Entry 2WRG (X-ray diffraction, 3.00 A resolution); this record covers chains J and K of the 6 polymer chains in the assembly.

Chain J:
Protein: Hemagglutinin HA1 chain
Source organism: Influenza A virus (A/BREVIG MISSION/1/1918(H1N1))
UniProtKB: Q9WFX3 (HEMA_I18A0); the construct lacks a stretch of the UniProt sequence and is renumbered around it, so the offset changes along the chain: 5-42 = UniProt 18-55; 44-49 = UniProt 56-61; 50-132 = UniProt 63-145; 133-329 = UniProt 147-343
Sequence (326 residues; numbered 5 to 329 plus 2 insertion-coded residues; 1 number in that range is skipped by the numbering (no residue carries it; nothing is unmodelled there); the number before each row is that of its first residue):
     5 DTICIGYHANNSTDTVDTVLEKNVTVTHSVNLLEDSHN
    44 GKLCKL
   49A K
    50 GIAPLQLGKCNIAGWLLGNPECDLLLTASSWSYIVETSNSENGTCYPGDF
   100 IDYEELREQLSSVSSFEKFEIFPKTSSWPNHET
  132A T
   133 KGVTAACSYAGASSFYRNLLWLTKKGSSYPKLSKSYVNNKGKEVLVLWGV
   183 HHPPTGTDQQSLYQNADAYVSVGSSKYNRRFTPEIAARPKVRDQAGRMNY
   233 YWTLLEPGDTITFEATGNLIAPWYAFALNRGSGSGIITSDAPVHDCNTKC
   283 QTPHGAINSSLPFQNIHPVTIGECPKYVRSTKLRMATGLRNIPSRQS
Unresolved in the structure: 329
Cystine bridges: Cys-47/Cys-278, Cys-59/Cys-71, Cys-94/Cys-139, Cys-282/Cys-306
Sequence notes: conflict Arg-327 (Ile341 in Q9WFX3)
Curated features (UniProtKB/Swiss-Prot):
  - glycosylation (N-linked (GlcNAc...) asparagine): Asn-14, Asn-15, Asn-27, Asn-91, Asn-290

Chain K:
Protein: Hemagglutinin HA2 chain
Source organism: Influenza A virus (A/BREVIG MISSION/1/1918(H1N1))
UniProtKB: Q9WFX3 (HEMA_I18A0); residues 501-722 here correspond to UniProt positions 345-566 (UniProt number = residue number - 156)
Sequence (222 residues; row label = number of the first residue in the row):
   501 GLFGAIAGFIEGGWTGMIDGWYGYHHQNEQGSGYAADQKSTQNAIDGITN
   551 KVNSVIEKMNTQFTAVGKEFNNLERRIENLNKKVDDGFLDIWTYNAELLV
   601 LLENERTLDFHDSNVRNLYEKVKSQLKNNAKEIGNGCFEFYHKCDDACME
   651 SVRNGTYDYPKYSEESKLNREEIDGVKLESMGVYQILAIYSTVASSLVLL
   701 VSLGAISFWMCSNGSLQCRICI
Unresolved in the structure: 662-722
Cystine bridges: Cys-644/Cys-648
Curated features (UniProtKB/Swiss-Prot):
  - lipidation (S-palmitoyl cysteine): Cys-711, Cys-718, Cys-721
  - glycosylation: Asn-654 (N-linked (GlcNAc...) asparagine)

Interface between chain J and chain K:
Contacting residue pairs - 125 pairs, chain J then chain K:
  Asp-5(J) / Gln-527(K)
  Asp-5(J) / Asn-528(K)
  Asp-5(J) / Glu-529(K)  hydrogen bond (side chain-backbone)
  Asp-5(J) / Glu-639(K)
  Asp-5(J) / Phe-640(K)  hydrogen bond (backbone-backbone)
  Asp-5(J) / Lys-643(K)
  Asp-5(J) / Cys-644(K)
  Thr-6(J) / His-526(K)
  Thr-6(J) / Gln-527(K)  hydrogen bond (backbone-backbone)
  Thr-6(J) / Phe-638(K)  hydrogen bond (side chain-backbone)
  Thr-6(J) / Phe-640(K)
  Ile-7(J) / Tyr-524(K)  hydrophobic
  Ile-7(J) / Gly-636(K)
  Ile-7(J) / Cys-637(K)
  Ile-7(J) / Phe-638(K)  hydrogen bond (backbone-backbone)
  Ile-7(J) / Phe-640(K)  hydrophobic
  Cys-8(J) / Trp-514(K)
  Cys-8(J) / Gly-523(K)
  Cys-8(J) / Tyr-524(K)
  Cys-8(J) / His-525(K)  hydrogen bond (backbone-backbone)
  Cys-8(J) / Gly-636(K)
  Cys-8(J) / Cys-637(K)  disulfide
  Ile-9(J) / Ile-510(K)
  Ile-9(J) / Trp-514(K)
  Ile-9(J) / Gly-523(K)
  Ile-9(J) / Val-615(K)
  Ile-9(J) / Tyr-619(K)  hydrophobic
  Ile-9(J) / Val-622(K)  hydrophobic
  Ile-9(J) / Asn-635(K)
  Ile-9(J) / Gly-636(K)  hydrogen bond (backbone-backbone)
  Ile-9(J) / Phe-638(K)  hydrophobic
  Gly-10(J) / Trp-514(K)
  Gly-10(J) / Tyr-522(K)
  Gly-10(J) / Gly-523(K)  hydrogen bond (backbone-backbone)
  Tyr-11(J) / Ile-506(K)  hydrophobic
  Tyr-11(J) / Ala-507(K)  hydrogen bond (side chain-backbone)
  Tyr-11(J) / Ile-510(K)  hydrogen bond (side chain-backbone)
  Tyr-11(J) / Glu-511(K)
  Tyr-11(J) / Gly-512(K)  hydrogen bond (side chain-backbone)
  Tyr-11(J) / Gly-513(K)
  Tyr-11(J) / Trp-514(K)  hydrogen bond (backbone-backbone)
  Tyr-11(J) / Met-517(K)
  Tyr-11(J) / Trp-521(K)
  Tyr-11(J) / Val-615(K)  hydrophobic
  His-12(J) / Trp-514(K)
  His-12(J) / Met-517(K)  hydrogen bond (side chain-backbone)
  His-12(J) / Gly-520(K)  hydrogen bond (side chain-backbone)
  His-12(J) / Trp-521(K)  hydrogen bond (backbone-backbone)
  Ala-13(J) / Gly-513(K)
  Ala-13(J) / Trp-514(K)  hydrogen bond (backbone-backbone)
  Ala-13(J) / Thr-515(K)
  Asn-14(J) / Thr-515(K)
  Val-20(J) / Asn-604(K)
  Asp-21(J) / Leu-601(K)
  Asp-21(J) / Asn-604(K)  hydrogen bond (backbone-side chain)
  Thr-22(J) / Leu-601(K)
  Thr-22(J) / Glu-605(K)  hydrogen bond
  Thr-22(J) / Leu-608(K)
  Val-23(J) / Leu-601(K)  hydrogen bond (backbone-backbone)
  Val-23(J) / Glu-605(K)
  Leu-24(J) / Glu-605(K)  hydrogen bond (backbone-side chain)
  Val-30(J) / Leu-608(K)  hydrophobic
  Thr-31(J) / Trp-521(K)
  His-32(J) / Trp-521(K)  hydrogen bond
  Leu-36(J) / Val-555(K)  hydrophobic
  Leu-36(J) / Ile-556(K)  hydrophobic
  Glu-103(J) / Glu-569(K)
  Glu-103(J) / Asn-571(K)
  Arg-106(J) / Glu-569(K)  salt bridge
  Glu-107(J) / Lys-568(K)  salt bridge
  Gly-265(J) / Thr-564(K)
  Ser-266(J) / Val-566(K)
  Gly-267(J) / Val-566(K)
  Ile-268(J) / Glu-569(K)
  Ser-292(J) / Ile-556(K)
  Pro-294(J) / Ile-556(K)
  Pro-294(J) / Met-559(K)  hydrophobic
  Phe-295(J) / Trp-592(K)  hydrophobic
  Phe-295(J) / Ala-596(K)  hydrophobic
  Val-301(J) / Val-566(K)  hydrophobic
  Thr-302(J) / Gln-562(K)
  Thr-302(J) / Ala-565(K)
  Thr-302(J) / Val-566(K)
  Ile-303(J) / Ala-565(K)
  Ile-303(J) / Val-566(K)  hydrophobic
  Gly-304(J) / Gln-562(K)
  Gly-304(J) / Thr-564(K)  hydrogen bond (backbone-backbone)
  Glu-305(J) / Gln-562(K)
  Glu-305(J) / Thr-564(K)
  Cys-306(J) / Gln-562(K)
  Lys-308(J) / Met-559(K)
  Lys-308(J) / Gln-562(K)  hydrogen bond
  Lys-308(J) / Trp-592(K)
  Tyr-309(J) / Leu-589(K)  hydrophobic
  Tyr-309(J) / Trp-592(K)
  Val-310(J) / Trp-592(K)
  Val-310(J) / Thr-593(K)
  Arg-311(J) / Leu-589(K)
  Arg-311(J) / Thr-593(K)  hydrogen bond (backbone-side chain)
  Ser-312(J) / Glu-597(K)  hydrogen bond
  Leu-315(J) / Val-600(K)  hydrophobic
  Arg-316(J) / Val-600(K)
  Arg-316(J) / Asn-604(K)  hydrogen bond (backbone-side chain)
  Met-317(J) / Val-552(K)  hydrophobic
  Met-317(J) / Val-555(K)  hydrophobic
  Met-317(J) / Asn-604(K)
  Ala-318(J) / Asn-604(K)  hydrogen bond (backbone-side chain)
  Ala-318(J) / Thr-607(K)
  Thr-319(J) / Trp-521(K)
  Thr-319(J) / Ile-548(K)
  Thr-319(J) / Val-552(K)
  Thr-319(J) / His-611(K)  hydrogen bond (backbone-side chain)
  Gly-320(J) / Trp-521(K)
  Gly-320(J) / Thr-607(K)
  Gly-320(J) / Leu-608(K)
  Gly-320(J) / His-611(K)  hydrogen bond (backbone-side chain)
  Leu-321(J) / Ile-506(K)  hydrophobic
  Leu-321(J) / Trp-521(K)
  Leu-321(J) / Leu-608(K)
  Leu-321(J) / His-611(K)
  Arg-322(J) / Leu-608(K)
  Ile-324(J) / Ala-507(K)  hydrophobic
  Ile-324(J) / Glu-511(K)
  Ile-324(J) / Gly-512(K)
  Ile-324(J) / Gly-513(K)  hydrogen bond (backbone-backbone)
Interface residues without a listed pair, chain J (55 interface residues in all): Glu-25, Val-28, Val-34, Leu-293, Pro-307, Pro-325
Interface residues without a listed pair, chain K (65 interface residues in all): Ala-505, Ile-518, Asn-560, Phe-563, Phe-570, Glu-574, Glu-603, Leu-618, Leu-626, Met-649, Val-652
Disulfides between the chains: Cys-8(J)/Cys-637(K)

In short:
55 residues of chain J and 65 residues of chain K are in contact; the contacts include 1 disulfide bond, 30
hydrogen bonds and 2 salt bridges. Polar contacts include Arg-106(J)/Glu-569(K), Glu-107(J)/Lys-568(K) and
Asp-5(J)/Glu-529(K).
Chain J is Hemagglutinin HA1 chain and chain K is Hemagglutinin HA2 chain, both from Influenza A virus
(A/BREVIG MISSION/1/1918(H1N1)); the structure, structure of H1 1918 hemagglutinin with human receptor, was
determined by X-ray diffraction (same publication as 2WRH).
